PDB entry 5MRF | electron microscopy, 4.97 A resolution (low resolution: residue-level contacts below are approximate; hydrogen-bond / salt-bridge calls are withheld) | chains A and C of the 78 polymer chains in the assembly

# Chain A
Molecule: 21S ribosomal RNA
Organism: Saccharomyces cerevisiae
Sequence (3296 nucleotides; each row starts with the number of its first residue):
     1 GUAAAAAGUA GAAUAAUAGA UUUGAAAUAU UUAUUAUAUA GAUUUAAAGA GAUAAUCAUG
    61 GAGUAUAAUA AUUAAAUUUA AUAAAUUUAA UAUAACUAUU AAUAGAAUUA GGUUACUAAU
   121 AAAUUAAUAA CAAUUAAUUU UAAAACCUAA AGGUAAACCU UUAUAUUAAU AAUGUUAUUU
   181 UUUAUUAUUU UUAUAAUAAG AAUAAUUAUU AAUAAUAAUA AACUAAGUGA ACUGAAACAU
   241 CUAAGUAACU UAAGGAUAAG AAAUCAACAG AGAUAUUAUG AGUAUUGGUG AGAGAAAAUA
   301 AUAAAGGUCU AAUAAGUAUU AUGUGAAAAA AAUGUAAGAA AAUAGGAUAA CAAAUUCUAA
   361 GACUAAAUAC UAUUAAUAAG UAUAGUAAGU ACCGUAAGGG AAAGUAUGAA AAUGAUUAUU
   421 UUAUAAGCAA UCAUGAAUAU AUUAUAUUAU AUUAAUGAUG UACCUUUUGU AUAAUGGGUC
   481 AGCAAGUAAU UAAUAUUAGU AAAACAAUAA GUUAUAAAUA AAUAGAAUAA UAUAUAUAUA
   541 UAAAAAAAUA UAUUAAAAUA UUUAAUUAAU AUUAAUUGAC CCGAAAGCAA ACGAUCUAAC
   601 UAUGAUAAGA UGGAUAAACG AUCGAACAGG UUGAUGUUGC AAUAUCAUCU GAUUAAUUGU
   661 GGUUAGUAGU GAAAGACAAA UCUGGUUUGC AGAUAGCUGG UUUUCUAUGA AAUAUAUGUA
   721 AGUAUAGCCU UUAUAAAUAA UAAUUAUUAU AUAAUAUUAU AUUAAUAUUA UAUAAAGAAU
   781 GGUACAGCAA UUAAUAUAUA UUAGGGAACU AUUAAAGUUU UAUUAAUAAU AUUAAAUCUC
   841 GAAAUAUUUA AUUAUAUAUA AUAAAGAGUC AGAUUAUGUG CGAUAAGGUA AAUAAUCUAA
   901 AGGGAAACAG CCCAGAUUAA GAUAUAAAGU UCCUAAUAAA UAAUAAGUGA AAUAAAUAUU
   961 AAAAUAUUAU AAUAUAAUCA GUUAAUGGGU UUGACAAUAA CCAUUUUUUA AUGAACAUGU
  1021 AACAAUGCAC UGAUUUAUAA UAAAUAAAAA AAAAUAAUAU UUAAAAUCAA AUAUAUAUAU
  1081 AUUUGUUAAU AGAUAAUAUA CGGAUCUUAA UAAUAAGAAU UAUUUAAUUC CUAAUAUGGA
  1141 AUAUUAUAUU UUUAUAAUAA AAAUAUAAAU ACUGAAUAUC UAAAUAUUAU UAUUACUUUU
  1201 UUUUUAAUAA UAAUAAUAUG GUAAUAGAAC AUUUAAUGAU AAUAUAUAUU AGUUAUUAAU
  1261 UAAUAUAUGU AUUAAUUAAA UAGAGAAUGC UGACAUGAGU AACGAAAAAA AGGUAUAAAC
  1321 CUUUUCACCU AAAACAUAAG GUUUAACUAU AAAAGUACGG CCCCUAAUUA AAUUAAUAAA
  1381 AAUAUAAAUA UAUUUAAGAU GGGAUAAUCU AUAUUAAUAA AAAUUUAUCU UAAAAUAUAU
  1441 AUAUUAUUAA UAAUUAUAUU AAUUAAUUAA UAAUAUAUAU AAUUAUAUUA UAUAUUAUAU
  1501 AUUUUUUAUA UAAUAUAAAC UAAUAAAGAU CAGGAAAUAA UUAAUGUAUA CCGUAAUGUA
  1561 GACCGACUCA GGUAUGUAAG UAGAGAAUAU GAAGGUGAAU UAGAUAAUUA AAGGGAAGGA
  1621 ACUCGGCAAA GAUAGCUCAU AAGUUAGUCA AUAAAGAGUA AUAAGAACAA AGUUGUACAA
  1681 CUGUUUACUA AAAACACCGC ACUUUGCAGA AACGAUAAGU UUAAGUAUAA GGUGUGAACU
  1741 CUGCUCCAUG CUUAAUAUAU AAAUAAAAUU AUUUAACGAU AAUUUAAUUA AAUUUAGGUA
  1801 AAUAGCAGCC UUAUUAUGAG GGUUAUAAUG UAGCGAAAUU CCUUGGCCUA UAAUUGAGGU
  1861 CCCGCAUGAA UGACGUAAUG AUACAACAAC UGUCUCCCCU UUAAGCUAAG UGAAAUUGAA
  1921 AUCGUAGUGA AGAUGCUAUG UACCUUCAGC AAGACGGAAA GACCCUAUGC AGCUUUACUG
  1981 UAAUUAGAUA GAUCGAAUUA UUGUUUAUUA UAUUCAGCAU AUUAAGUAAU CCUAUUAUUA
  2041 GGUAAUCGUU UAGAUAUUAA UGAGAUACUU AUUAUAAUAU AAUGAUAAUU CUAAUCUUAU
  2101 AAAUAAUUAU UAUUAUUAUU AUUAAUAAUA AUAAUAUGCU UUCAAGCAUA GUGAUAAAAC
  2161 AUAUUUAUAU GAUAAUCACU UUACUUAAUA GAUAUAAUUC UUAAGUAAUA UAUAAUAUAU
  2221 AUUUUAUAUA UAUUAUAUAU AAUAUAAGAG ACAAUCUCUA AUUGGUAGUU UUGAUGGGGC
  2281 GUCAUUAUCA GCAAAAGUAU CUGAAUAAGU CCAUAAAUAA AUAUAUAAAA UUAUUGAAUA
  2341 AAAAAAAAAU AAUAUAUAUU AUAUAUAUUA AUUAUAAAUU GAAAUAUGUU UAUAUAAAUU
  2401 UAUAUUUAUU GAAUAUAUUU UAGUAAUAGA UAAAAAUAUG UACAGUAAAA UUGUAAGGAA
  2461 AACAAUAAUA ACUUUCUCCU CUCUCGGUGG GGGUUCACAC CUAUUUUUAA UAGGUGUGAA
  2521 CCCCUCUUCG GGGUUCCGGU UCCCUUUCGG GUCCCGGAAC UUAAAUAAAA AUGGAAAGAA
  2581 UUAAAUUAAU AUAAUGGUAU AACUGUGCGA UAAUUGUAAC ACAAACGAGU GAAACAAGUA
  2641 CGUAAGUAUG GCAUAAUGAA CAAAUAACAC UGAUUGUAAA GGUUAUUGAU AACGAAUAAA
  2701 AGUUACGCUA GGGAUAACAG GGUAAUAUAG CGAAAGAGUA GAUAUUGUAA GCUAUGUUUG
  2761 CCACCUCGAU GUCGACUCAA CAUUUCCUCU UGGUUGUAAA AGCUAAGAAG GGUUUGACUG
  2821 UUCGUCAAUU AAAAUGUUAC GUGAGUUGGG UUAAAUACGA UGUGAAUCAG UAUGGUUCCU
  2881 AUCUGCUGAA GGAAAUAUUA UCAAAUUAAA UCUCAUUAUU AGUACGCAAG GACCAUAAUG
  2941 AAUCAACCCA UGGUGUAUCU AUUGAUAAUA AUAUAAUAUA UUUAAUAAAA AUAAUACUUU
  3001 AUUAAUAUAU UAUCUAUAUU AGUUUAUAUU UUAAUUAUAU AUUAUCAUAG UAGAUAAGCU
  3061 AAGUUGAUAA UAAAUAAAUA UUGAAUACAU AUUAAAUAUG AAGUUGUUUU AAUAAGAUAA
  3121 UUAAUCUGAU AAUUUUAUAC UAAAAUUAAU AAUUAUAGGU UUUAUAUAUU AUUUAUAAAU
  3181 AAAUAUAUUA UAAUAAUAAU AAUUAUUAUU AUUAAUAAAA AAUAUUAAUU AUAAUAUUAA
  3241 UAAAAUACUA AUUUAUCAGU UAUCUAUAUA AUAUCUAAUC UAUUAUUCUA UAUACU
Unresolved in the structure: 1-7, 80-83, 107-109, 129-131, 179-199, 554-559, 757-765, 811-815, 822, 967-1055, 1133-1136, 1153-1159, 1196-1204, 1375-1379, 1419-1422, 1441-1480, 1503-1505, 1538-1539, 2013-2077, 2101-2182, 2189-2197, 2222-2226, 2241-2242, 2277-2280, 2339-2344, 2393-2407, 2479-2572, 2715-2718, 2767-2771, 2985-3001, 3036-3039, 3179-3228, 3294-3296

# Chain C
Name: uL3m
Organism: Saccharomyces cerevisiae
UniProt: P31334 (RM09_YEAST); numbering as in UniProt (aligned over 21-269)
Chain sequence (249 residues; numbered 21 to 269; the number before each row is that of its first residue):
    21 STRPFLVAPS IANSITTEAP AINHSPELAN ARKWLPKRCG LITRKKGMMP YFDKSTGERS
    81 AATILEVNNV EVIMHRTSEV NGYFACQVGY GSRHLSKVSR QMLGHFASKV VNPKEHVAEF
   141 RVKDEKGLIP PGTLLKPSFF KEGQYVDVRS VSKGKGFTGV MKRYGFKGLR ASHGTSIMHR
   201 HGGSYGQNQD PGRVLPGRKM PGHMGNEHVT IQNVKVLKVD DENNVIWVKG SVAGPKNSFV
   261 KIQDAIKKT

# How chain A and chain C interact
Contacting residue pairs - 253 pairs, chain A then chain C:
  U30(A) with Ser21(C); Arg23(C)
  U31(A) with Arg23(C)
  A634(A) with Gly194(C)
  U635(A) with Ser196(C); Ile197(C)
  G636(A) with Ile197(C)
  U1097(A) with Gln209(C); Asp210(C); Pro211(C); Arg213(C)
  A1606(A) with Phe177(C)
  A1607(A) with Phe177(C); Thr178(C); Gly179(C); Pro221(C)
  U1608(A) with Gly179(C); Arg200(C); His201(C)
  U1609(A) with Ile197(C); Met198(C); His199(C); Arg200(C); His201(C)
  A1610(A) with Ile197(C); His199(C)
  C1622(A) with His193(C)
  U1623(A) with Arg190(C); His193(C)
  G1625(A) with His193(C)
  C1627(A) with Ser192(C); His193(C)
  A1628(A) with Ser192(C)
  U1893(A) with Ala191(C); Ser192(C); His193(C)
  C1894(A) with Arg190(C); Ala191(C)
  C1897(A) with Met181(C); Lys187(C)
  C1898(A) with Arg200(C)
  G1924(A) with Arg213(C)
  U1925(A) with Pro211(C); Arg213(C)
  G1932(A) with Gln209(C); Asp210(C)
  A1948(A) with Phe177(C)
  G1949(A) with Phe177(C); Met220(C); Pro221(C)
  C1950(A) with Tyr205(C); Met220(C); Pro221(C)
  A1951(A) with His201(C); Gly203(C); Tyr205(C)
  A1952(A) with Gly203(C); Ser204(C); Tyr205(C); Gly206(C); Gln207(C); Asn208(C); Gln209(C); Gly212(C); Arg213(C); Val214(C)
  G1953(A) with Asn208(C); Gln209(C); Gly212(C)
  A2775(A) with Arg190(C)
  C2776(A) with Arg190(C)
  U2777(A) with Lys187(C); Gly188(C); Leu189(C); Gly202(C); Gly203(C); Ser204(C)
  C2778(A) with Phe186(C); Lys187(C); Gly202(C); Ser204(C); Arg218(C)
  A2779(A) with Arg218(C); Lys219(C)
  A2780(A) with Gln207(C); Leu215(C)
  U2838(A) with Gln207(C); Asp210(C); Pro211(C)
  A2839(A) with Gln207(C); Asn208(C); Gln209(C); Asp210(C)
  G2841(A) with Ser204(C); Gly206(C); Gln207(C); Asn208(C)
  U2842(A) with Ser204(C); Gly206(C); Asn208(C)
  G2845(A) with Leu189(C); Met198(C); Gly203(C); Ser204(C)
  U2846(A) with Leu189(C); Thr195(C); Ser196(C); Met198(C)
  U2847(A) with Gly194(C); Ser196(C)
  G2848(A) with Gly194(C)
  G2885(A) with Arg213(C); Val214(C); Met220(C)
  C2886(A) with Val214(C); Leu215(C); Pro216(C); Gly217(C); Arg218(C); Met220(C)
  U2887(A) with Arg183(C); Gly217(C); Arg218(C); Met220(C); Pro221(C); Gly222(C)
  G2888(A) with Phe177(C); Arg183(C); Gly222(C); His223(C)
  A2889(A) with His223(C)
  U2899(A) with Gln121(C)
  A2900(A) with Ser119(C); Gln121(C); Met122(C)
  U2901(A) with Met122(C)
  C2902(A) with Arg96(C); Gln107(C); Val137(C); Ala138(C); Glu139(C)
  A2903(A) with Tyr103(C); Ala138(C); Glu139(C)
  A2904(A) with Tyr103(C); Arg141(C)
  A2905(A) with His44(C); Ala49(C); Lys53(C); Arg141(C)
  U2906(A) with Asn43(C); His44(C); Arg52(C)
  U2907(A) with His44(C)
  A2945(A) with Val229(C)
  A2946(A) with Ser172(C); Val229(C); Ile231(C); Val252(C); Ala253(C)
  C2947(A) with Lys65(C); Met68(C); Ser172(C); Lys173(C); Lys175(C); Ser251(C); Val252(C); Ala253(C); Gly254(C)
  C2948(A) with Lys65(C); Lys173(C)
  C2949(A) with Met68(C); Met69(C); Pro70(C); Arg79(C); Ala81(C)
  A2950(A) with Arg79(C)
  C3059(A) with Lys173(C); Lys182(C)
  U3060(A) with Lys175(C); Lys182(C)
  U3064(A) with Ser251(C)
  U3065(A) with Lys249(C); Gly250(C)
  G3066(A) with Gln232(C); Asn233(C); Lys249(C)
  A3067(A) with Gln232(C); Asn233(C); Lys267(C)
  U3068(A) with Lys267(C)
  A3069(A) with Trp54(C); Gln232(C); Lys267(C)
  A3070(A) with Arg52(C); Trp54(C)
  G3106(A) with Arg52(C)
  U3107(A) with Arg52(C); Lys53(C); Trp54(C)
  U3108(A) with Lys53(C); Trp54(C); Gln232(C); Lys267(C)
  U3109(A) with Arg169(C); Thr230(C); Gln232(C)
  U3110(A) with Glu227(C); His228(C); Thr230(C)
  A3111(A) with Glu227(C); His228(C)
  G3116(A) with Arg96(C); Val100(C)
  A3117(A) with Met94(C); Arg96(C); Asn101(C)
  U3118(A) with Met94(C); His125(C); Lys129(C)
  A3119(A) with Gln121(C); Gly124(C); His125(C); Ser128(C)
  A3120(A) with Arg120(C); Gln121(C)
  U3121(A) with Arg120(C)
  C3126(A) with Arg120(C); Gln121(C)
  U3127(A) with Ser119(C); Arg120(C); Gln121(C)
  U3136(A) with Pro255(C)
  A3137(A) with Lys173(C); Gly174(C); Asn226(C)
  U3138(A) with Gly174(C); Lys175(C); Gly176(C); His223(C); Met224(C)
  A3139(A) with Gly176(C); Phe177(C)
  A3145(A) with Arg113(C)
  U3146(A) with Arg113(C); Lys117(C)
  U3147(A) with Lys117(C)
  U3153(A) with His114(C)
  U3154(A) with His114(C); Ser116(C); Lys117(C)
  U3267(A) with Arg23(C)
  A3268(A) with Arg23(C)
Also at the interface, not in a pair above, chain A (99 interface residues in all): A473, C2944
Also at the interface, not in a pair above, chain C (111 interface residues in all): Pro24, Ser45, Pro46, Val118, Tyr184, Lys261, Ile266, Lys268

# Summary
Chain A and chain C form an interface of 99 and 111 residues respectively.
Chain A is 21S ribosomal RNA and chain C is uL3m, both from Saccharomyces cerevisiae; the structure, Structure
of the yeast mitochondrial ribosome - Class C, was determined by electron microscopy (same publication as 5MRC
and 5MRE).
